4OIQ - chains C and F of the 9 polymer chains in the assembly; structure by X-ray diffraction, 3.62 A resolution.

[Chain C]
Name: DNA-directed RNA polymerase subunit beta
Source organism: Thermus thermophilus
Notes: EC 2.7.7.6
Reference sequence: Q8RQE9 (RPOB_THET8); numbering as in UniProt (aligned over 1-1119)
Sequence (1119 residues; numbered 1 to 1119; the number before each row is that of its first residue):
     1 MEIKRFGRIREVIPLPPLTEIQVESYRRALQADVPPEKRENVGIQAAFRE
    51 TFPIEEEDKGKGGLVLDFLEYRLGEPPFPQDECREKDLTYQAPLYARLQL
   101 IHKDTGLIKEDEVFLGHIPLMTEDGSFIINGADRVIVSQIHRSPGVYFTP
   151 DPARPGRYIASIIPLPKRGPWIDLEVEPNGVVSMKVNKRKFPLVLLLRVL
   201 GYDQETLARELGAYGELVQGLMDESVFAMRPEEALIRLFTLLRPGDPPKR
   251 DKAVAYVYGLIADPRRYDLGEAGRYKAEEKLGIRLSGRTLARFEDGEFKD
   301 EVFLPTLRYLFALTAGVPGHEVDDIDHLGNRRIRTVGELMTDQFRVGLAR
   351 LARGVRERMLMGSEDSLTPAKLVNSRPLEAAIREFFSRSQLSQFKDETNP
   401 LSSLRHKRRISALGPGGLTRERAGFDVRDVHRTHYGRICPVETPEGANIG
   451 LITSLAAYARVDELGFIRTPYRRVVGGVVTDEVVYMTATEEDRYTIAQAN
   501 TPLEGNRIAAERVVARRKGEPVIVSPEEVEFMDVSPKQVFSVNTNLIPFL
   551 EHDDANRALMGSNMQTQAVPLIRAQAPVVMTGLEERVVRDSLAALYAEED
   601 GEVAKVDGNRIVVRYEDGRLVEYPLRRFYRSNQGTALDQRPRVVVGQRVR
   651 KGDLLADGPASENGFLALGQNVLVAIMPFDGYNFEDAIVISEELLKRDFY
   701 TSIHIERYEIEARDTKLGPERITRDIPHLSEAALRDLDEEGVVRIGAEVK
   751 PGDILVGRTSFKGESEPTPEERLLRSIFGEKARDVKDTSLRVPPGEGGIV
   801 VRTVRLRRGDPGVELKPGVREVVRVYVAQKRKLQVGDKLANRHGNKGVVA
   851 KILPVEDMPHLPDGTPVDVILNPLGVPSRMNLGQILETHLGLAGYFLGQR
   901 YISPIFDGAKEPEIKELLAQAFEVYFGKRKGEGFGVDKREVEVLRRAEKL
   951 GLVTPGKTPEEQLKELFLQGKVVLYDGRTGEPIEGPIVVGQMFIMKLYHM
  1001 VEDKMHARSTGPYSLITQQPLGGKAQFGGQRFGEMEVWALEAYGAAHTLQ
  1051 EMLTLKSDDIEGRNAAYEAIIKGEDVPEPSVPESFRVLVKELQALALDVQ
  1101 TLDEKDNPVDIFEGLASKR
Disordered / not traced: 57-62, 1119

[Chain F]
Name: DNA directed RNA polymerase sigma factor A
Source organism: Thermus thermophilus
Reference sequence: Q5SKW1 (Q5SKW1_THET8); residues 1-423 here = UniProt positions 1-423
Sequence (443 residues; numbered -19 to 423; the number before each row is that of its first residue; numbers below 1 keep their minus sign (Met-19 is residue -19)):
   -19 MGSSHHHHHHSSGLVPRGSHMKKSKRKNAQAQEAQETEVLVQEEAEELPE
    31 FPEGEPDPDLEDPDLTLEDDLLDLPEEGEGLDLEEEEEDLPIPKISTSDP
    81 VRQYLHEIGQVPLLTLEEEVELARKVEEGMEAIKKLSEITGLDPDLIREV
   131 VRAKILGSARVRHIPGLKETLDPKTVEEIDQKLKSLPKEHKRYLHIAREG
   181 EAARQHLIEANLRLVVSIAKKYTGRGLSFLDLIQEGNQGLIRAVEKFEYK
   231 RRFKFSTYATWWIRQAINRAIADQARTIRIPVHMVETINKLSRTARQLQQ
   281 ELGREPTYEEIAEAMGPGWDAKRVEETLKIAQEPVSLETPIGDEKDSFYG
   331 DFIPDEHLPSPVDAATQSLLSEELEKALSKLSEREAMVLKLRKGLIDGRE
   381 HTLEEVGAFFGVTRERIRQIENKALRKLKYHESRTRKLRDFLD
Disordered / not traced: -19 to 77
Construct notes: expression tag (-19 to 0)
Metal / ion sites: Mg2+: Ala292, Gly296

[Chain C / chain F interface]
Contacting residue pairs - 74 pairs, chain C then chain F:
  Phe114(C) with Gln279(F); Gly283(F)
  His117(C) with Gly283(F), hydrogen bond (side chain-backbone)
  Arg243(C) with Arg82(F)
  Pro244(C) with Arg82(F), hydrogen bond (backbone-side chain)
  Arg353(C) with Thr203(F)
  Glu357(C) with Lys201(F)
  Met361(C) with Lys201(F)
  Ala370(C) with Gln280(F), hydrogen bond (backbone-side chain)
  Val373(C) with Gln280(F), hydrogen bond (backbone-side chain)
  Asn374(C) with Arg276(F)
  Ser375(C) with Gln279(F), hydrogen bond
  Arg376(C) with Arg276(F); Gln279(F); Glu285(F), salt bridge
  Glu379(C) with Gln279(F)
  His728(C) with Asp423(F)
  Thr768(C) with Gln347(F), hydrogen bond
  Pro769(C) with Lys373(F); Gly374(F); Leu375(F)
  Glu770(C) with Gln347(F); Leu350(F); Ser351(F), hydrogen bond; Leu354(F)
  Glu771(C) with Gln347(F), hydrogen bond; Leu350(F)
  Arg772(C) with Glu380(F), salt bridge
  Leu773(C) with Leu358(F), hydrophobic; Lys373(F); Leu375(F), hydrophobic
  Leu774(C) with Leu350(F), hydrophobic
  Ser776(C) with Lys373(F), hydrogen bond; Leu405(F)
  Ile777(C) with Leu408(F), hydrophobic; Lys409(F)
  Phe778(C) with Glu412(F); Leu418(F); Arg419(F); Leu422(F), hydrophobic
  Arg808(C) with Glu305(F), salt bridge
  Glu814(C) with Thr287(F); Tyr288(F), hydrogen bond (side chain-backbone)
  Leu815(C) with Tyr288(F), hydrogen bond (backbone-side chain)
  Lys816(C) with Tyr288(F)
  Pro817(C) with Tyr288(F); Glu305(F); Lys309(F)
  Gly818(C) with Glu305(F), hydrogen bond (backbone-side chain)
  Thr1010(C) with Val342(F)
  Tyr1013(C) with Ile333(F); Pro334(F); Asp335(F), hydrogen bond (backbone-backbone); Pro341(F)
  Ser1014(C) with Asp335(F)
  Leu1015(C) with Ile333(F), hydrophobic; Asp335(F)
  Gln1018(C) with Asp335(F), hydrogen bond; Leu338(F)
  Leu1021(C) with Asp331(F); Phe332(F)
  Gln1026(C) with Phe332(F)
  Ile1060(C) with Leu338(F), hydrophobic
  Asn1064(C) with Pro339(F); Ser340(F); Pro341(F)
  Tyr1067(C) with Pro341(F), hydrophobic; Val342(F); Ala345(F), hydrophobic
  Glu1068(C) with Ser348(F), hydrogen bond
  Ile1071(C) with Ala345(F), hydrophobic
  Lys1072(C) with Ser348(F); Leu349(F); Glu352(F), salt bridge
Also at the interface, not in a pair above, chain C (52 interface residues in all): Val113, Asp246, Gln390, Arg420, Arg713, Arg775, Val819, Pro1012, Arg1063
Also at the interface, not in a pair above, chain F (55 interface residues in all): Arg244, Arg284, Pro286, Glu289, Leu308, Gln312, Asp323, Gly330, Ala344, Leu369, Gly378, Phe421

[In short]
52 residues of chain C and 55 residues of chain F are in contact, with 15 hydrogen bonds and 4 salt bridges.
Polar pairs include Arg376(C)-Glu285(F), Arg772(C)-Glu380(F) and Arg808(C)-Glu305(F). Ala292(F) and Gly296(F)
form the Mg2+ site.
Chain C is DNA-directed RNA polymerase subunit beta and chain F is DNA directed RNA polymerase sigma factor A,
both from Thermus thermophilus; the structure, Crystal structure of Thermus thermophilus transcription
initiation complex soaked with GE23077 and rifampicin, was determined by X-ray diffraction (same publication
as 4MQ9, 4OIN, 4OIO, 4OIP and 4OIR).
